Entry 6QNA (X-ray diffraction, 2.62 A resolution); this record covers chains H and L.

# Chain H
Molecule: B13 Heavy chain
Organism: Bos taurus
Chain sequence (243 residues; each row starts with the number of its first residue):
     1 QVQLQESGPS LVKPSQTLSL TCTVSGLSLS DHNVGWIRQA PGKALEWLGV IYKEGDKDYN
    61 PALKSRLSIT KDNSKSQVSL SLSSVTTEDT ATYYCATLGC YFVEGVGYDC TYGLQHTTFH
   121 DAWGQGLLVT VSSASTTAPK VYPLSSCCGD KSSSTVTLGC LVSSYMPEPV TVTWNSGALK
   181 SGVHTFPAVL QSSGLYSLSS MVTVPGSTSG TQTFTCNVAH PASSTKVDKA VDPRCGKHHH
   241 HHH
Disordered / not traced: 1, 149-151, 206-209, 241-243
Cystine bridges: C22-C95, C100-C110, C147-C235, C160-C216

# Chain L
Molecule: B4 light chain
Organism: Bos taurus
Chain sequence (214 residues; row label = number of the first residue in the row):
     1 QAVLTQPPSV SGSLGQRVSI TCSGSSSNIG RWGVNWYQQV PGSGLRTIIY YESSRPSGVP
    61 DRFSGSKSGN TATLTISSLQ AEDEADYFCA TGDYNIAVFG SGTTLIVMGQ PKSPPSVTLF
   121 PPSTEELNGN KATLVCLISD FYPGSVTVVW KADGSTITRN VETTRASKQS NSKYAASSYL
   181 SLTSSDWKSK GSYSCEVTHE GSTVTKTVKP SECS
Disordered / not traced: 1-2, 214
Cystine bridges: C22-C89, C136-C195

# Chain H / chain L interface
Pairs across the interface (82; chain H residue first):
  I37(H) - F99(L)  hydrophobic
  Q39(H) - Q39(L)  hydrogen bond
  Q39(H) - F88(L)
  A44(H) - F88(L)  hydrophobic
  A44(H) - G100(L)
  A44(H) - S101(L)
  L45(H) - L45(L)  hydrophobic
  L45(H) - F88(L)  hydrophobic
  L45(H) - F99(L)
  W47(H) - I96(L)  hydrophobic
  W47(H) - A97(L)
  W47(H) - F99(L)  hydrophobic
  D58(H) - N95(L)
  Y94(H) - Q39(L)
  Y94(H) - G44(L)
  Y94(H) - L45(L)  hydrophobic
  Y101(H) - N35(L)
  Y101(H) - Y51(L)
  V103(H) - Y51(L)
  V106(H) - Y51(L)
  Y108(H) - W32(L)
  D109(H) - W32(L)
  D109(H) - G33(L)  hydrogen bond (side chain-backbone)
  D109(H) - Y51(L)
  C110(H) - N35(L)
  T111(H) - N35(L)  hydrogen bond
  T111(H) - Y37(L)
  T111(H) - Y50(L)
  Y112(H) - Y37(L)  hydrogen bond (backbone-side chain)
  Y112(H) - T47(L)
  Y112(H) - A97(L)  hydrophobic
  G113(H) - T47(L)  hydrogen bond (backbone-side chain)
  L114(H) - Y50(L)  hydrophobic
  L114(H) - P56(L)  hydrophobic
  F119(H) - Y50(L)
  F119(H) - P56(L)
  F119(H) - S57(L)
  D121(H) - R46(L)
  D121(H) - T47(L)  hydrogen bond (side chain-backbone)
  W123(H) - Y37(L)  hydrophobic
  W123(H) - L45(L)  hydrophobic
  W123(H) - T47(L)  hydrogen bond
  Y142(H) - S123(L)
  Y142(H) - E125(L)
  Y142(H) - E126(L)
  P143(H) - S123(L)
  L144(H) - F120(L)  hydrophobic
  S145(H) - F120(L)
  S145(H) - P121(L)
  S146(H) - T118(L)
  S146(H) - F120(L)
  C148(H) - P121(L)  hydrophobic
  C148(H) - V208(L)  hydrophobic
  C148(H) - K209(L)  hydrogen bond (side chain-backbone)
  C148(H) - C213(L)  disulfide
  T157(H) - F120(L)
  L161(H) - T133(L)
  L161(H) - Y179(L)  hydrophobic
  H184(H) - Q169(L)  hydrogen bond
  H184(H) - A175(L)
  F186(H) - L137(L)  hydrophobic
  F186(H) - I138(L)
  F186(H) - A175(L)  hydrophobic
  F186(H) - A176(L)
  F186(H) - S177(L)
  P187(H) - T164(L)
  P187(H) - S167(L)
  V189(H) - E162(L)
  V189(H) - T164(L)
  V189(H) - Y179(L)  hydrophobic
  L190(H) - E162(L)
  Q191(H) - E162(L)
  Q191(H) - Y179(L)
  Q191(H) - S181(L)  hydrogen bond
  S192(H) - N160(L)
  S192(H) - E162(L)
  L198(H) - Y179(L)
  S199(H) - V135(L)
  S199(H) - Y179(L)  hydrogen bond
  M201(H) - L137(L)  hydrophobic
  K229(H) - E125(L)  salt bridge
  H239(H) - C213(L)  hydrogen bond (side chain-backbone)
Interface residues without a listed pair, chain H (47 interface residues in all): K43, P61, H120, V141, L158, A188, S197
Interface residues without a listed pair, chain L (45 interface residues in all): S139, T163
Cross-chain cystine bridges: C148(H)-C213(L)

# Overview
47 residues of chain H and 45 residues of chain L are in contact; the contacts include 1 disulfide bond, 12
hydrogen bonds and 1 salt bridge. Among the polar pairs are K229(H)-E125(L), Q39(H)-Q39(L) and D109(H)-G33(L).
Chain H is B13 Heavy chain and chain L is B4 light chain, both from Bos taurus; the structure, Structure of
bovine anti-RSV hybrid Fab B13HC-B4LC, was determined by X-ray diffraction, deposited together with 6QN7, 6QN8
and 6QN9.
